PDB entry 3ZGO | X-ray diffraction, 1.63 A resolution | chain A

== Chain A ==
Protein: NAD-dependent protein deacetylase sirtuin-2
Source organism: Homo sapiens
Notes: EC 3.5.1.-
Reference sequence: Q8IXJ6 (SIR2_HUMAN); residues 34-356 here = UniProt positions 34-356
Amino-acid sequence (325 residues; row label = number of the first residue in the row):
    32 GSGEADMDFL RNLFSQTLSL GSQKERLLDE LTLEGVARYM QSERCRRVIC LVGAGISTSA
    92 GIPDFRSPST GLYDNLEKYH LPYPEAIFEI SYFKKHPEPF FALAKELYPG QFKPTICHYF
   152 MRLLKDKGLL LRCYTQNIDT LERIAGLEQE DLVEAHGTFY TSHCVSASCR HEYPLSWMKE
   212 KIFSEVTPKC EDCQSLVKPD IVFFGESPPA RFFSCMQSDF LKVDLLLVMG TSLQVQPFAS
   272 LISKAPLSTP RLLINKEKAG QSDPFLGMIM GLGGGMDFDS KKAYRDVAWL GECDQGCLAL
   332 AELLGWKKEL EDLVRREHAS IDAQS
Disordered / not traced: 48-54
Sequence notes: expression tag (32-33); engineered mutation Pro239 (Leu in Q8IXJ6)
Disulfides: Cys81-Cys164
Bound ions: Zn2+: Cys195, Cys200, Cys221, Cys224
Curated features (UniProtKB/Swiss-Prot):
  - motif: Leu41 to Leu51 (Nuclear export signal)
  - active site: His187 (Proton acceptor)
  - binding site (NAD(+)): Ala85 to Thr89, Asp95 to Arg97, Gln167 to Asp170, Thr262, Ser263, Asn286 to Glu288, Cys324
  - binding site (Zn(2+)): Cys195, Cys200, Cys221, Cys224
  - modified residue (Phosphoserine): Ser53, Ser100, Ser207
  - mutagenesis: Ser53 (S53A: Reduces deacetylase activity), Arg97 (R97A: No effect on deacetylase activity), Ser98 (S98A: Inhibits deacetylase activity), Ser100 (S100A: Reduces deacetylase activity), Glu116 (E116A: Reduces binding for the peptide inhibitor S2iL5), Glu120 (E120A: Reduces binding for the peptide inhibitor S2iL5), Gln167 (Q167A: Reduces deacetylase activity. Inhibits the block of entry to chromosome condensation and subsequent hyperploidy cell formation in response to mitotic stress ...), Asn168 (N168A: Abolishes deacetylation of alpha-tubulin. Inhibits deacetylation of histone H3 at 'Lys-18' ...), Asp170 (D170A/N: Reduces deacetylase activity), His187 (H187Y/A: Inhibits deacetylase activity toward histone, alpha-tubulin, FZR1 and CDC20. No effect on CDK2-dependent phosphorylation ...), Phe244 (F244A: Strongly reduces binding for the peptide inhibitor S2iL5), Gln265 (Q265A: Reduces binding for the peptide inhibitor S2iL5), 6 further mutagenesis entries in UniProt

== Summary ==
Cys195, Cys200, Cys221 and Cys224 form the Zn2+ site. Curated annotation (UniProt) lists active-site residue
His187, 18 NAD+-binding residues, 4 Zn2+-binding residues and 18 mutagenesis sites.
Chain A is NAD-dependent protein deacetylase sirtuin-2 (Homo sapiens); the structure, Re-refined structure of
the human Sirt2 apoform, was determined by X-ray diffraction together with 3ZGV from the same study.
